PDB entry 6T3A | X-ray diffraction, 1.85 A resolution | chain A

# Chain A
Protein: Green fluorescent protein
Organism: Aequorea victoria
UniProtKB: P42212 (GFP_AEQVI); aligned to UniProt positions 1-237 over residues 1-239 (the alignment contains insertions or deletions, so no single offset holds)
Chain sequence (250 residues; row label = number of the first residue in the row; note: 2 numbers in that range are skipped by the numbering (no residue carries them; nothing is unmodelled there); numbers below 1 keep their minus sign (Met-12 is residue -12)):
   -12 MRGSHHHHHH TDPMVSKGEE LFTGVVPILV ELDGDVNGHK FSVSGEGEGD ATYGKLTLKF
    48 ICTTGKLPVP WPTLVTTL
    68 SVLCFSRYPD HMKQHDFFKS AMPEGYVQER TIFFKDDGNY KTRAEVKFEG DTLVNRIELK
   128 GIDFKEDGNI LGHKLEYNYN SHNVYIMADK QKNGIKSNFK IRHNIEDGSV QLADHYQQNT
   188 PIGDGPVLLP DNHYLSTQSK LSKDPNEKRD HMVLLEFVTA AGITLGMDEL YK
Unresolved in the structure: -12 to -6, 234-239
Sequence notes: initiating methionine (-12); expression tag (-11 to 0); insertion (2); conflict Leu65 (Phe64 in P42212), Leu70 (Gln69 in P42212), Ser164 (Val163 in P42212), Lys207 (Ala206 in P42212), Leu232 (His231 in P42212); chromophore (68, 68, 68)
Modified residues: Ser68 (chromophore; PIA)
Covalent attachments: covalent link Leu65-Ser68
What the authors report for this chain:
  - conformationally variable residues (side-chain flip): Tyr146, His149, Thr204, Glu223

# In short
From the paper: conformational variability at Tyr146, His149 and Thr204 among others.
Chain A is Green fluorescent protein (Aequorea victoria); the structure, Difference-refined structure of
rsEGFP2 10 ns following 400-nm laser irradiation of the off-state, was determined by X-ray diffraction
together with 6T39 from the same study.
